7B25 - chains C and D of the 8 polymer chains in the assembly; structure by X-ray diffraction, 2.34 A resolution.

Chain C (and D):
Name: DtxR family iron (Metal) dependent repressor
From: Saccharopolyspora erythraea (strain ATCC 11635 / DSM 40517 / JCM 4748 / NBRC 13426 / NCIMB 8594 / NRRL 2338)
Notes: chain D of this document is another copy of the same molecule, construct and numbering; everything in this record applies to it too
UniProtKB: A0A2A9J1W2 (A0A2A9J1W2_SACEN); numbering as in UniProt (aligned over 1-231)
Sequence (233 residues; row label = number of the first residue in the row; numbers below 1 keep their minus sign (Gly-1 is residue -1)):
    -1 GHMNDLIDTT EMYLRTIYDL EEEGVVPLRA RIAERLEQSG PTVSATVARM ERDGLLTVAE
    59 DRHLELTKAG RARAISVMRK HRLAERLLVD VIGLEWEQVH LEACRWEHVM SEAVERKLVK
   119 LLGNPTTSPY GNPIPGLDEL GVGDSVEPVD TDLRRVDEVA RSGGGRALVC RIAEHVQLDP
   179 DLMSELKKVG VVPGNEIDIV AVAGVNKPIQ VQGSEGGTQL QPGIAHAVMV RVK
Not modelled in the structure: -1 to 2, 141-142 (chain D: -1 to 2, 141-231)
Construct notes: expression tag (-1 to 0); engineered mutation Ala43 (Gln in A0A2A9J1W2)
Metal / ion sites: Co2+ site 1: Met10, Cys102, Glu105, His106; Co2+ site 2: His79, Glu83, His98, Glu172, Gln175

Chain C / chain D interface:
Contacting residue pairs (36):
  Leu86(C) - Val112(D)  hydrophobic
  Val89(C) - Val89(D)  hydrophobic
  Val89(C) - Leu119(D)
  Ile90(C) - Lys115(D)
  Gly91(C) - Lys115(D)
  Leu92(C) - Ala111(D)  hydrophobic
  Leu92(C) - Val112(D)  hydrophobic
  Glu93(C) - Lys115(D)  salt bridge
  Gln96(C) - Ala111(D)
  Glu100(C) - Val107(D)
  Glu100(C) - Met108(D)
  Glu100(C) - Ser109(D)  hydrogen bond
  Glu100(C) - Val112(D)
  Arg103(C) - Val107(D)  hydrogen bond (side chain-backbone)
  Arg103(C) - Ser109(D)
  Trp104(C) - Trp104(D)  hydrophobic
  Trp104(C) - Val107(D)
  Trp104(C) - Met108(D)  hydrophobic
  Trp104(C) - Val112(D)  hydrophobic
  Val107(C) - Glu100(D)
  Val107(C) - Arg103(D)  hydrogen bond (backbone-side chain)
  Val107(C) - Trp104(D)
  Val107(C) - Val107(D)  hydrophobic
  Met108(C) - Glu100(D)
  Met108(C) - Trp104(D)  hydrophobic
  Ser109(C) - Glu100(D)  hydrogen bond
  Ser109(C) - Arg103(D)
  Ala111(C) - Gln96(D)
  Val112(C) - Leu92(D)  hydrophobic
  Val112(C) - Glu100(D)
  Val112(C) - Trp104(D)  hydrophobic
  Lys115(C) - Ile90(D)
  Lys115(C) - Gly91(D)
  Lys115(C) - Glu93(D)  salt bridge
  Leu116(C) - Ile90(D)  hydrophobic
  Leu119(C) - Val89(D)
Other interface residues (no listed pair), chain C (20 interface residues in all): Ile5, Leu85
Other interface residues (no listed pair), chain D (20 interface residues in all): Ile5, Leu85, Leu86, Leu116

Summary:
The chain C/chain D interface involves 20 residues from each chain; the contacts include 4 hydrogen bonds and
2 salt bridges. Polar contacts include Glu93(C)-Lys115(D), Glu100(C)-Ser109(D) and Arg103(C)-Val107(D).
Met10(C), Cys102(C), Glu105(C) and His106(C) form the Co2+ site 1.
Both chains are DtxR family iron (Metal) dependent repressor (Saccharopolyspora erythraea (strain ATCC 11635 /
DSM 40517 / JCM 4748 / NBRC 13426 / NCIMB 8594 / NRRL 2338)). Entry 7B25 (DtxR-like iron-dependent regulator
IdeR (Q43A variant) complexed with cobalt and its consensus DNA-binding sequence) was determined by X-ray
diffraction together with 7B1V, 7B1Y, 7B20, 7B23 and 7B24 from the same study.
